Entry 4OOZ (X-ray diffraction, 2.60 A resolution); this record covers chain A.

[Chain A]
Name: Beta-1,4-mannanase
From: Cryptopygus antarcticus
Notes: EC 3.2.1.78
UniProtKB: B4XC07 (B4XC07_9HEXA); residue numbers follow UniProt; this construct covers 1-382
Amino-acid sequence (388 residues; row label = number of the first residue in the row):
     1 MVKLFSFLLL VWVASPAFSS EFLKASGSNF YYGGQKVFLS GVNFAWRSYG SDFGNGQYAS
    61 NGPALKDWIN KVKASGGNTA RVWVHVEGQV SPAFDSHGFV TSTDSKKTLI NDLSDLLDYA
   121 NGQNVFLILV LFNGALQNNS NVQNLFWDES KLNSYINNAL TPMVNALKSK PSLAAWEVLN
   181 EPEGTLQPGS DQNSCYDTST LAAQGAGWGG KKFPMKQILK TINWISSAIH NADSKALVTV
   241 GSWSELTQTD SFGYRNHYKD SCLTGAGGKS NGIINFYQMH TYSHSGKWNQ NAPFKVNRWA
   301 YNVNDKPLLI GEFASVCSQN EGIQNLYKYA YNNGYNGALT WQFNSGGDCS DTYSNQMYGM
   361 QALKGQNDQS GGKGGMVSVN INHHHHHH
Disordered / not traced: 1-19, 388
Sequence notes: expression tag (383-388)
Disulfides: Cys-195/Cys-262, Cys-317/Cys-349
Residues lining bound ligands: beta-D-mannopyranose (BMA): Trp-83, Ala-135, Asn-180, Glu-181, Trp-208, His-280, Tyr-282, Glu-312, Trp-341, Asp-348, Cys-349
Curated features (UniProtKB/Swiss-Prot):
  - region: Gly-346 to Ser-350 (Involved in stabilization of the transition state)
  - active site: Glu-181 (Proton donor/acceptor), Glu-312 (Nucleophile)
  - binding site (substrate): Trp-83, Asn-144, Trp-147 to Lys-151, Asn-180, Gln-187, Gln-204, Trp-208, Trp-243, Tyr-282, His-284, Trp-341, Asp-348
  - mutagenesis: Trp-243 (W243F: 2.5-fold reduction in substrate affinity and minor reduction in substrate turnover compared to the wild-type), His-284 (H284A: Slight reduction in substrate affinity and minor reduction in substrate turnover compared to the wild-type ...), Trp-341 (W341F: 2-fold reduction in substrate affinity and 10-fold reduction in substrate turnover compared to the wild-type), Gly-346 to Ser-350 (Optimum temperature is increased by 5 degrees Celsius compared to the wild-type. Exhibits approximately half of its Vmax at 0-30 degrees Celsius ...)

[Summary]
Chain A binds beta-D-mannopyranose. Curated annotation (UniProt) lists active-site residues Glu-181 and
Glu-312, 16 substrate-binding residues and 8 mutagenesis sites.
Chain A is Beta-1,4-mannanase (Cryptopygus antarcticus); the structure, Crystal structure of
beta-1,4-D-mannanase from Cryptopygus antarcticus in complex with mannopentaose, was determined by X-ray
diffraction, deposited together with 4OOU.
